Entry 3IAS (X-ray diffraction, 3.15 A resolution); this record covers chains 2 and 3 of the 8 polymer chains in the assembly.

Chain 2:
Molecule: NADH-quinone oxidoreductase subunit 2
From: Thermus thermophilus
Notes: EC 1.6.99.5
UniProtKB: Q56221 (NQO2_THET8); residues 1-181 here = UniProt positions 1-181
Amino-acid sequence (181 residues; each row starts with the number of its first residue):
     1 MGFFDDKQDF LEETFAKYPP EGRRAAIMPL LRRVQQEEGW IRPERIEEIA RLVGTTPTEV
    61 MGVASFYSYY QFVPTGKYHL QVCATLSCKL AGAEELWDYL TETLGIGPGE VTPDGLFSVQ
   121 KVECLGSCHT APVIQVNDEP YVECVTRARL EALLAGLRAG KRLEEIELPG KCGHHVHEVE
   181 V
Unresolved in the structure: 1-2, 181
Disulfide bonds: Cys144-Cys172
Bound ions: Ca2+ near Asp9 (its only coordinating residue here); 2Fe-2S cluster Fe: Cys83, Cys88, Cys124, Cys128
Residues lining bound ligands: 2Fe-2S cluster (FES): Cys83, Thr85, Ser87, Cys88, Cys124, Leu125, Gly126, Ser127, Cys128, Val133
UniProt features mapped onto this chain:
  - binding site ([2Fe-2S] cluster): Cys83, Ser87, Cys88, Cys124, Cys128

Chain 3:
Molecule: NADH-quinone oxidoreductase subunit 3
From: Thermus thermophilus
Notes: EC 1.6.99.5
UniProtKB: Q56223 (NQO3_THET8); residues 1-783 here = UniProt positions 1-783
Amino-acid sequence (783 residues; numbered 1 to 783; the number before each row is that of its first residue):
     1 MVRVKVNDRI VEVPPGTSVM DAVFHAGYDV PLFCSEKHLS PIGACRMCLV RIGLPKKGPD
    61 GKPLLNEKGE PEIQWQPKLA ASCVTAVADG MVVDTLSDVV REAQAGMVEF TLLNHPLDCP
   121 TCDKGGACEL QDRTVEYGLY EKYYQKGPLE LPVYTRFEFT RRHVDKHHPL SPFVILDRER
   181 CIHCKRCVRY FEEVPGDEVL DFIERGVHTF IGTMDFGLPS GFSGNITDIC PVGALLDLTA
   241 RFRARNWEME ETPTTCALCP VGCGITADTR SGELLRIRAR EVPEVNEIWI CDAGRFGHEW
   301 ADQNRLKTPL VRKEGRLVEA TWEEAFLALK EGLKEARGEE VGLYLAHDAT LEEGLLASEL
   361 AKALKTPHLD FQGRTAAPAS LFPPASLEDL LQADFALVLG DPTEEAPILH LRLSEFVRDL
   421 KPPHRYNHGT PFADLQIKER MPRRTDKMAL FAPYRAPLMK WAAIHEVHRP GEEREILLAL
   481 LGDKEGSEMV AKAKEAWEKA KNPVLILGAG VLQDTVAAER ARLLAERKGA KVLAMTPAAN
   541 ARGLEAMGVL PGAKGASWDE PGALYAYYGF VPPEEALKGK RFVVMHLSHL HPLAERYAHV
   601 VLPAPTFYEK RGHLVNLEGR VLPLSPAPIE NGEAEGALQV LALLAEALGV RPPFRLHLEA
   661 QKALKARKVP EAMGRLSFRL KELRPKERKG AFYLRPTMWK AHQAVGKAQE AARAELWAHP
   721 ETARAEALPE GAQVAVETPF GRVEARVVHR EDVPKGHLYL SALGPAAGLR VEGRVLVPAG
   781 GEA
Unresolved in the structure: 56-72, 144-149, 778-783
Bound ions: 2Fe-2S cluster Fe: Cys34, Cys45, Cys48, Cys83; 4Fe-4S cluster Fe site 1: His115, Cys119, Cys122, Cys128; 4Fe-4S cluster Fe site 2: Cys181, Cys184, Cys187, Cys230; 4Fe-4S cluster Fe site 3: Cys256, Cys259, Cys263, Cys291; Ca2+: Leu274, Asp302
Residues lining bound ligands:
  - 2Fe-2S cluster (FES): Leu32, Phe33, Cys34, Ser35, Ile42, Gly43, Ala44, Cys45, Arg46, Met47, Cys48, Cys83
  - 4Fe-4S cluster (SF4), molecule 1: His115, Asp118, Cys119, Cys122, Lys124, Gly125, Cys128, Leu130, Gln131, Arg180, Val232, Gly233
  - 4Fe-4S cluster (SF4), molecule 2: Cys181, Ile182, His183, Cys184, Arg186, Cys187, Phe202, Ile211, Cys230, Pro231, Val232, Ala234, Leu235
  - 4Fe-4S cluster (SF4), molecule 3: Cys256, Leu258, Cys259, Val261, Gly262, Cys263, Ile290, Cys291, Gly294, Pro407, Ile408
UniProt features mapped onto this chain:
  - binding site ([2Fe-2S] cluster): Cys34, Cys45, Cys48, Cys83
  - binding site ([4Fe-4S] cluster): His115, Cys119, Cys122, Cys128, Cys181, Cys184, Cys187, Cys230, Cys256, Cys259, Cys263, Cys291
From the paper describing this entry:
  - Ca2+ coordination: Leu274, Asp302

Chain 2 / chain 3 interface:
Contacting residue pairs - 22 pairs, chain 2 then chain 3:
  Arg24(2) with Arg440(3)
  Ile46(2) with Met214(3), hydrophobic
  Thr55(2) with Glu198(3)
  Thr56(2) with Glu198(3), hydrogen bond (side chain-backbone)
  Pro57(2) with Met214(3); Asp215(3)
  Thr58(2) with Glu198(3); Val199(3); Leu200(3); Thr213(3), hydrogen bond; Met214(3), hydrogen bond (side chain-backbone); Asp215(3), hydrogen bond
  Glu59(2) with Glu198(3); Asp201(3)
  Met61(2) with Thr213(3); Met214(3), hydrophobic
  Gly62(2) with Phe202(3); Ile203(3)
  Ser65(2) with Ile203(3), hydrogen bond (side chain-backbone); Glu204(3)
  Phe66(2) with Arg205(3), hydrogen bond (backbone-side chain)
  Ser68(2) with Arg205(3), hydrogen bond
Also at the interface, not in a pair above, chain 2 (14 interface residues in all): Pro43, Glu47
Also at the interface, not in a pair above, chain 3 (13 interface residues in all): Gly212

Summary:
The interface between chain 2 and chain 3 involves 14 residues on one side and 13 on the other; the contacts
include 7 hydrogen bonds. Polar contacts include Thr56(2)-Glu198(3), Thr58(2)-Thr213(3) and
Thr58(2)-Met214(3). Bound to chain 2: 2Fe-2S cluster. The paper reports Ca2+ coordination by Leu274(3) and
Asp302(3).
Chain 2 is NADH-quinone oxidoreductase subunit 2 and chain 3 is NADH-quinone oxidoreductase subunit 3, both
from Thermus thermophilus; the structure, Crystal structure of the hydrophilic domain of respiratory complex I
from Thermus thermophilus, oxidized, 4 mol/ASU ..., was determined by X-ray diffraction (same publication as
3I9V and 3IAM).
